Entry 5L08 (electron microscopy, 4.60 A resolution (low resolution: residue-level contacts below are approximate; hydrogen-bond / salt-bridge calls are withheld)); this record covers chains B and D of the 9 polymer chains in the assembly.

# Chain B (and D)
Protein: Caspase-8
From: Homo sapiens
Notes: EC 3.4.22.61; chain D of this document is another copy of the same molecule, construct and numbering; everything in this record applies to it too
UniProt: Q14790 (CASP8_HUMAN), isoform Q14790-9; residues 1-184 here correspond to UniProt positions 60-243 (UniProt number = residue number + 59)
Sequence (184 residues; row label = number of the first residue in the row):
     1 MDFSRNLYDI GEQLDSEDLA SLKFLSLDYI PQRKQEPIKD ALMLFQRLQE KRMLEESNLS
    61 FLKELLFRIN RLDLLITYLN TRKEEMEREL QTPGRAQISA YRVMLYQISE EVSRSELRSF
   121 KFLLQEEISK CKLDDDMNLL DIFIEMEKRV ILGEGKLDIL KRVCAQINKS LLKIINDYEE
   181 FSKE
Disordered / not traced: 1, 183-184
Swiss-Prot annotation at these positions:
  - modified residue: Ser129 (Phosphoserine)
What the authors report for this chain:
  - self-association interface (contacts with another copy of this molecule); pairs are residue here / residue on that copy: Leu42-Phe122 (hydrophobic contact), Asp73-Arg52, Arg114-Asp134
  - mutagenesis - Y8A: unchanged localization
  - mutagenesis - F122E: abolished localization
  - mutagenesis - F122E, K148D/R149E: abolished signaling
  - mutagenesis - F122E: decreased binding to FADD
  - mutagenesis - Y8A: unchanged binding to FADD
  - mutagenesis - F122E: decreased localization to ASC

# How chain B and chain D interact
Contacting residue pairs - 8 pairs, chain B then chain D:
  Glu50(B) - Asn168(D)
  Glu50(B) - Lys169(D)
  Glu50(B) - Ser170(D)
  Lys51(B) - Ile167(D)
  Lys51(B) - Lys169(D)
  Arg52(B) - Lys169(D)
  Arg52(B) - Ser170(D)
  Arg52(B) - Lys173(D)
Interface residues without a listed pair, chain B (5 interface residues in all): Gln49, Glu56

# Overview
Chain B and chain D each contribute 5 residues to their interface. From the paper: F122E and K148D/R149E of
chain B abolish signaling; a self-association interface involving Leu42(B), Asp73(B) and Arg114(B).
Chain B and chain D are both Caspase-8 (Homo sapiens); the structure, Cryo-EM structure of Casp-8 tDED
filament, was determined by electron microscopy (same publication as 5JQE).
